5MUP - chains B and C of the 3 polymer chains in the assembly; structure by electron microscopy, 3.80 A resolution.

== Chain B ==
Protein: VP2
Organism: Deformed wing virus
UniProtKB: E0YTW0 (E0YTW0_9VIRU); the author numbering skips numbers that UniProt does not, so the offset changes along the chain: 1-44 = UniProt 116-159; 46-254 = UniProt 160-368
Chain sequence (253 residues; row label = number of the first residue in the row; note: 1 number in that range is skipped by the numbering (no residue carries it; nothing is unmodelled there)):
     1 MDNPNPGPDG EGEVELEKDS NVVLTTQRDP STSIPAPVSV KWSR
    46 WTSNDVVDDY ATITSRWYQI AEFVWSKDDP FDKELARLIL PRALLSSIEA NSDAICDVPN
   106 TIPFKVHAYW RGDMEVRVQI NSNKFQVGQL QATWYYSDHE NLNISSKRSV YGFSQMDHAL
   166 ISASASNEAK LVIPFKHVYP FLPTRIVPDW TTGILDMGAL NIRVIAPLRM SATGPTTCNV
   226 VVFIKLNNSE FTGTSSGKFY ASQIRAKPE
Disordered / not traced: 250-254

== Chain C ==
Protein: VP3
Organism: Deformed wing virus
UniProtKB: Q7TG18 (Q7TG18_9VIRU); residues 1-416 here correspond to UniProt positions 486-901 (UniProt number = residue number + 485)
Chain sequence (416 residues; row label = number of the first residue in the row):
     1 DNPSYQQSPR HFVPTGMHSL ALGTNLVEPL HALRLDAAGT TQHPVGCAPD EDMTVSSIAS
    61 RYGLIRRVQW KKDHAKGSLL LQLDADPFVE QRIEGTNPIS LYWFAPVGVV SSMFMQWRGS
   121 LEYRFDIIAS QFHTGRLIVG YVPGLTASLQ LQMDYMKLKS SSYVVFDLQE SNSFTFEVPY
   181 VSYRPWWVRK YGGNYLPSST DAPSTLFMYV QVPLIPMEAV SDTIDINVYV RGGSSFEVCV
   241 PVQPSLGLNW NTDFILRNDE EYRAKTGYAP YYAGVWHSFN NSNSLVFRWG SASDQIAQWP
   301 TISVPRGELA FLRIKDGKQA AVGTQPWRTM VVWPSGHGYN IGIPTYNAER ARQLAQHLYG
   361 GGSLTDEKAK QLFVPANQQG PGKVSNGNPV WEVMRAPLAT QRAHIQDFEF IEAIPE
Disordered / not traced: 1, 196-198, 258-261, 280-283, 304-309, 317-318, 338, 345-366, 390, 398-416
Ligand contacts: uridine-5'-monophosphate (U5P): Tyr5, Gln7, Ser8, Pro9, Arg10, Val27
From the paper describing this entry:
  - catalytic residues: His277, Ser278, Asp294 (proposed by the authors, not directly observed)

== Chain B / chain C interface ==
Residue-residue contacts (52):
  Pro37(B) with Asp50(C)
  Val40(B) with Val45(C); Gly46(C)
  Trp42(B) with Gly46(C); Cys47(C), hydrophobic
  Arg44(B) with Val45(C)
  Phe76(B) with Arg67(C)
  Lys129(B) with Ser130(C); Gln131(C)
  Phe130(B) with Phe132(C), hydrophobic; Val220(C)
  Val132(B) with Ile128(C); Ser130(C); His133(C)
  Gln134(B) with Ile128(C); Asn227(C)
  Asn148(B) with Asn249(C); Trp250(C), hydrogen bond
  Ser151(B) with Trp103(C); Asn249(C), hydrogen bond
  Lys152(B) with Trp103(C)
  Ser154(B) with Trp103(C)
  Tyr156(B) with Leu64(C); Gln91(C); Trp103(C), hydrophobic
  Gly157(B) with Trp103(C)
  Ser159(B) with Tyr62(C); Gly63(C); Leu64(C), hydrogen bond (side chain-backbone); Tyr229(C)
  Gln160(B) with Arg61(C); Tyr62(C); Phe104(C), hydrogen bond (side chain-backbone); Pro106(C)
  Ser169(B) with Ala129(C), hydrogen bond (side chain-backbone); Ser130(C)
  Lys181(B) with Asp50(C), salt bridge
  Ile210(B) with Arg67(C), hydrogen bond (backbone-side chain); Asn227(C); Tyr229(C)
  Ala211(B) with Arg67(C); Ile128(C), hydrophobic; Asp225(C)
  Pro212(B) with Arg67(C)
  Arg214(B) with Arg67(C); Gln69(C), hydrogen bond; Ser221(C); Thr223(C), hydrogen bond; Asp225(C), salt bridge
  Met215(B) with Ser221(C)
  Ser216(B) with Ala219(C); Val220(C)
Also at the interface, not in a pair above, chain B (29 interface residues in all): Pro35, Ala36, Gly133, Val155
Also at the interface, not in a pair above, chain C (34 interface residues in all): Pro44, Ile65, Ala105, Met217, Glu218

== Overview ==
Chain B and chain C form an interface of 29 and 34 residues respectively, with 8 hydrogen bonds and 2 salt
bridges. Among the polar pairs are Lys181(B)-Asp50(C), Arg214(B)-Asp225(C) and Asn148(B)-Trp250(C). Chain C
binds uridine-5'-monophosphate. The paper reports catalytic residues His277(C), Ser278(C) and Asp294(C).
Chain B is VP2 and chain C is VP3, both from Deformed wing virus; the structure, Structure of deformed wing
virus, a honeybee pathogen, was determined by electron microscopy (same publication as 5G52, 5L7Q, 5L8Q, 5MV5
and 5MV6).
